PDB entry 6HUQ | X-ray diffraction, 3.00 A resolution | chains Z and a of the 28 polymer chains in the assembly

[Chain Z]
Molecule: Proteasome subunit beta type-6
From: Saccharomyces cerevisiae (strain ATCC 204508 / S288c)
Notes: EC 3.4.25.1
Reference sequence: P23724 (PSB6_YEAST); residues 1-222 here correspond to UniProt positions 20-241 (UniProt number = residue number + 19)
Chain sequence (222 residues; numbered 1 to 222; the number before each row is that of its first residue):
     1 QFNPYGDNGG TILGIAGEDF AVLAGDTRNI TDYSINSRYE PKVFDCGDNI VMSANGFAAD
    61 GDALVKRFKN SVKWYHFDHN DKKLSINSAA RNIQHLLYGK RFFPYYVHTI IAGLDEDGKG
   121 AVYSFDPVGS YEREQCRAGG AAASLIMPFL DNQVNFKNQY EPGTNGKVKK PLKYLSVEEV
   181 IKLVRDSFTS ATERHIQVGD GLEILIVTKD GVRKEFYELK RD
Metal / ion sites: Mg2+: Val198, Asp222
Residues lining bound ligands: GT5 (N-[(2S)-1-[[(2S)-1-[[(2S)-1-[4-(aminomethyl)phenyl]-4-methylsulfonyl-butan-2-yl]amino]-3-methoxy-1-oxidanylidene-propan-2-yl]amino]-4-methyl-1-oxidanylidene-pentan-2-yl]-2-methyl-1,3-thiazole-5-carboxamide): Asp126, Pro127, Val128, Ser130, Glu132

[Chain a]
Molecule: Proteasome subunit beta type-7
From: Saccharomyces cerevisiae (strain ATCC 204508 / S288c)
Notes: EC 3.4.25.1
Reference sequence: P30657 (PSB7_YEAST); residues -12 to 233 here correspond to UniProt positions 21-266 (UniProt number = residue number + 33)
Chain sequence (246 residues; numbered -12 to 233; the number before each row is that of its first residue; numbers below 1 keep their minus sign (Thr-12 is residue -12)):
   -12 TQIANAGASP MVNTQQPIVT GTSVISMKYD NGVIIAADNL GSYGSLLRFN GVERLIPVGD
    48 NTVVGISGDI SDMQHIERLL KDLVTENAYD NPLADAEEAL EPSYIFEYLA TVMYQRRSKM
   108 NPLWNAIIVA GVQSNGDQFL RYVNLLGVTY SSPTLATGFG AHMANPLLRK VVDRESDIPK
   168 TTVQVAEEAI VNAMRVLYYR DARSSRNFSL AIIDKNTGLT FKKNLQVENM KWDFAKDIKG
   228 YGTQKI
Disordered / not traced: -12 to 0, 225-233

[How chain Z and chain a interact]
Contacting residue pairs - 42 pairs, chain Z then chain a:
  Gln1(Z) - Thr1(a)
  Phe2(Z) - Thr1(a)
  Phe2(Z) - Arg104(a)
  Phe2(Z) - Met107(a)
  Phe2(Z) - Pro109(a)  hydrophobic
  Phe2(Z) - Leu132(a)  hydrophobic
  Phe2(Z) - Leu133(a)  hydrophobic
  Asn3(Z) - Leu133(a)
  Pro4(Z) - Arg104(a)  hydrogen bond (backbone-side chain)
  Pro4(Z) - Met107(a)  hydrophobic
  Pro4(Z) - Leu133(a)
  Asn8(Z) - Val135(a)
  Asn29(Z) - Tyr137(a)
  Ser34(Z) - His149(a)  hydrogen bond
  Ile35(Z) - Arg156(a)  hydrogen bond (backbone-side chain)
  Asn36(Z) - Tyr137(a)  hydrogen bond
  Asn36(Z) - Ser139(a)
  Asn36(Z) - Arg156(a)
  Ser37(Z) - Ser138(a)  hydrogen bond (side chain-backbone)
  Ser37(Z) - Ser139(a)
  Tyr39(Z) - Ser138(a)
  Glu40(Z) - Arg128(a)  salt bridge
  Glu40(Z) - Tyr137(a)
  Glu40(Z) - Ser138(a)  hydrogen bond (side chain-backbone)
  Phe57(Z) - Arg104(a)
  Phe57(Z) - Leu133(a)
  Phe57(Z) - Val135(a)  hydrophobic
  Ala59(Z) - Tyr101(a)
  Ala59(Z) - Leu133(a)
  Ala59(Z) - Gly134(a)
  Ala59(Z) - Val135(a)
  Asp60(Z) - Tyr101(a)  hydrogen bond
  Asp60(Z) - Arg104(a)  salt bridge
  Asp62(Z) - Thr136(a)  hydrogen bond
  Ala63(Z) - Tyr101(a)
  Lys66(Z) - Glu94(a)  salt bridge
  Phe103(Z) - Arg104(a)
  Phe103(Z) - Ser105(a)
  Tyr105(Z) - Tyr101(a)
  Glu218(Z) - Arg161(a)  salt bridge
  Arg221(Z) - Asp160(a)  salt bridge
  Arg221(Z) - Arg161(a)
Other interface residues (no listed pair), chain Z (26 interface residues in all): Tyr5, Gly6, Arg38, Lys100
Other interface residues (no listed pair), chain a (22 interface residues in all): Trp111, Leu142

[In short]
26 residues of chain Z face 22 of chain a across their interface, with 8 hydrogen bonds and 5 salt bridges.
Polar pairs include Glu40(Z)-Arg128(a), Asp60(Z)-Arg104(a) and Lys66(Z)-Glu94(a). Ligands of chain Z: compound
GT5. Val198(Z) and Asp222(Z) coordinate Mg2+.
Chain Z is Proteasome subunit beta type-6 and chain a is Proteasome subunit beta type-7, both from
Saccharomyces cerevisiae (strain ATCC 204508 / S288c); the structure, Yeast 20S proteasome with human beta2c
(S171G) in complex with 20, was determined by X-ray diffraction together with 6HTB, 6HTC, 6HTD, 6HTP, 6HTR,
6HUB and 30 further entries from the same study.
